Entry 7RAN (electron microscopy, 3.45 A resolution); this record covers chains B and C of the 5 polymer chains in the assembly.

Chain B:
Molecule: G protein subunit q (Gi2-mini-Gq chimera)
From: Homo sapiens
Sequence (246 residues; numbered 1 to 246; the number before each row is that of its first residue):
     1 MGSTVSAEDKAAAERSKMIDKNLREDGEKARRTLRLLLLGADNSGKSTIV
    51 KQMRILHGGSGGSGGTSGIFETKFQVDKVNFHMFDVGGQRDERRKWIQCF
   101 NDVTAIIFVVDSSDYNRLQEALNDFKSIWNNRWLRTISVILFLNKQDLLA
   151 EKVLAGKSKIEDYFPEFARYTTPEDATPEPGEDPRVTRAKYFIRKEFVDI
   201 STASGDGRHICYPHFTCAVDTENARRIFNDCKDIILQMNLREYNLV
Unresolved in the structure: 1-3, 55-65

Chain C:
Molecule: Guanine nucleotide-binding protein G(I)/G(S)/G(T) subunit beta-1
From: Homo sapiens
Reference sequence: P62873 (GBB1_HUMAN); residues 1-340 here = UniProt positions 1-340
Sequence (340 residues; row label = number of the first residue in the row):
     1 MSELDQLRQEAEQLKNQIRDARKACADATLSQITNNIDPVGRIQMRTRRT
    51 LRGHLAKIYAMHWGTDSRLLVSASQDGKLIIWDSYTTNKVHAIPLRSSWV
   101 MTCAYAPSGNYVACGGLDNICSIYNLKTREGNVRVSRELAGHTGYLSCCR
   151 FLDDNQIVTSSGDTTCALWDIETGQQTTTFTGHTGDVMSLSLAPDTRLFV
   201 SGACDASAKLWDVREGMCRQTFTGHESDINAICFFPNGNAFATGSDDATC
   251 RLFDLRADQELMTYSHDNIICGITSVSFSKSGRLLLAGYDDFNCNVWDAL
   301 KADRAGVLAGHDNRVSCLGVTDDGMAVATGSWDSFLKIWN
Unresolved in the structure: 1-2
Swiss-Prot annotation at these positions:
  - modified residue: Ser-2 (N-acetylserine), His-266 (Phosphohistidine)
  - natural variant: Leu-30 (L30F: In MRD42; uncertain significance), Arg-52 (R52G: In MRD42), Gly-64 (G64V: In MRD42), Asp-76 (D76E: In MRD42; D76G: In MRD42), Gly-77 (G77S: In MRD42), Lys-78 (K78R: In MRD42), Ile-80 (I80N: In MRD42; I80T: In MRD42), His-91 (H91R: In MRD42; uncertain significance), Ala-92 (A92T: In MRD42), Pro-94 (P94S: In MRD42), Leu-95 (L95P: In MRD42), Arg-96 (R96L: In MRD42), 5 further natural variant entries in UniProt

How chain B and chain C interact:
Pairs across the interface - 25 pairs, chain B then chain C:
  Arg-15(B) with Val-90(C), hydrogen bond (side chain-backbone)
  Ser-16(B) with Lys-89(C)
  Ile-19(B) with Lys-89(C)
  Asp-20(B) with Lys-89(C), salt bridge
  Leu-23(B) with Gly-53(C); Lys-78(C)
  Asp-26(B) with Lys-78(C), salt bridge
  Gly-27(B) with Leu-55(C)
  Ser-67(B) with Asn-119(C)
  Gly-68(B) with Leu-117(C); Asn-119(C)
  Phe-84(B) with Trp-99(C), hydrophobic
  Gly-88(B) with Thr-143(C)
  Gln-89(B) with Tyr-145(C)
  Arg-90(B) with Asp-186(C), salt bridge
  Lys-95(B) with Tyr-145(C); Cys-204(C); Asp-228(C), salt bridge; Asn-230(C)
  Trp-96(B) with Leu-117(C), hydrophobic
  Cys-99(B) with Tyr-59(C); Gln-75(C)
  Phe-100(B) with Trp-99(C), hydrophobic
  Asn-101(B) with Trp-332(C)
  Asp-102(B) with Lys-57(C), salt bridge
Interface residues without a listed pair, chain B (24 interface residues in all): Asp-9, Arg-35, Ile-69, Gln-98, Trp-133
Interface residues without a listed pair, chain C (27 interface residues in all): Asn-88, His-91, Ala-92, Met-101, Thr-164, Thr-184, Met-188, Asp-290, Arg-314

Overview:
24 residues of chain B face 27 of chain C across their interface; the contacts include 1 hydrogen bond and 5
salt bridges. Polar pairs include Asp-20(B)/Lys-89(C), Asp-26(B)/Lys-78(C) and Arg-90(B)/Asp-186(C).
Here chain B is G protein subunit q (Gi2-mini-Gq chimera) and chain C is Guanine nucleotide-binding protein
G(I)/G(S)/G(T) subunit beta-1, both from Homo sapiens. Entry 7RAN (5-HT2AR bound to a novel agonist in complex
with a mini-Gq protein and an active-state stabilizing ...) was determined by electron microscopy.
